PDB entry 7VCF | electron microscopy, 2.50 A resolution | chains A and M of the 15 polymer chains in the assembly

[Chain A]
Name: Tic214
From: Chlamydomonas reinhardtii
UniProtKB: P36495 (YCF78_CHLRE); numbering as in UniProt (aligned over 1-1995)
Amino-acid sequence (1995 residues; numbered 1 to 1995; the number before each row is that of its first residue):
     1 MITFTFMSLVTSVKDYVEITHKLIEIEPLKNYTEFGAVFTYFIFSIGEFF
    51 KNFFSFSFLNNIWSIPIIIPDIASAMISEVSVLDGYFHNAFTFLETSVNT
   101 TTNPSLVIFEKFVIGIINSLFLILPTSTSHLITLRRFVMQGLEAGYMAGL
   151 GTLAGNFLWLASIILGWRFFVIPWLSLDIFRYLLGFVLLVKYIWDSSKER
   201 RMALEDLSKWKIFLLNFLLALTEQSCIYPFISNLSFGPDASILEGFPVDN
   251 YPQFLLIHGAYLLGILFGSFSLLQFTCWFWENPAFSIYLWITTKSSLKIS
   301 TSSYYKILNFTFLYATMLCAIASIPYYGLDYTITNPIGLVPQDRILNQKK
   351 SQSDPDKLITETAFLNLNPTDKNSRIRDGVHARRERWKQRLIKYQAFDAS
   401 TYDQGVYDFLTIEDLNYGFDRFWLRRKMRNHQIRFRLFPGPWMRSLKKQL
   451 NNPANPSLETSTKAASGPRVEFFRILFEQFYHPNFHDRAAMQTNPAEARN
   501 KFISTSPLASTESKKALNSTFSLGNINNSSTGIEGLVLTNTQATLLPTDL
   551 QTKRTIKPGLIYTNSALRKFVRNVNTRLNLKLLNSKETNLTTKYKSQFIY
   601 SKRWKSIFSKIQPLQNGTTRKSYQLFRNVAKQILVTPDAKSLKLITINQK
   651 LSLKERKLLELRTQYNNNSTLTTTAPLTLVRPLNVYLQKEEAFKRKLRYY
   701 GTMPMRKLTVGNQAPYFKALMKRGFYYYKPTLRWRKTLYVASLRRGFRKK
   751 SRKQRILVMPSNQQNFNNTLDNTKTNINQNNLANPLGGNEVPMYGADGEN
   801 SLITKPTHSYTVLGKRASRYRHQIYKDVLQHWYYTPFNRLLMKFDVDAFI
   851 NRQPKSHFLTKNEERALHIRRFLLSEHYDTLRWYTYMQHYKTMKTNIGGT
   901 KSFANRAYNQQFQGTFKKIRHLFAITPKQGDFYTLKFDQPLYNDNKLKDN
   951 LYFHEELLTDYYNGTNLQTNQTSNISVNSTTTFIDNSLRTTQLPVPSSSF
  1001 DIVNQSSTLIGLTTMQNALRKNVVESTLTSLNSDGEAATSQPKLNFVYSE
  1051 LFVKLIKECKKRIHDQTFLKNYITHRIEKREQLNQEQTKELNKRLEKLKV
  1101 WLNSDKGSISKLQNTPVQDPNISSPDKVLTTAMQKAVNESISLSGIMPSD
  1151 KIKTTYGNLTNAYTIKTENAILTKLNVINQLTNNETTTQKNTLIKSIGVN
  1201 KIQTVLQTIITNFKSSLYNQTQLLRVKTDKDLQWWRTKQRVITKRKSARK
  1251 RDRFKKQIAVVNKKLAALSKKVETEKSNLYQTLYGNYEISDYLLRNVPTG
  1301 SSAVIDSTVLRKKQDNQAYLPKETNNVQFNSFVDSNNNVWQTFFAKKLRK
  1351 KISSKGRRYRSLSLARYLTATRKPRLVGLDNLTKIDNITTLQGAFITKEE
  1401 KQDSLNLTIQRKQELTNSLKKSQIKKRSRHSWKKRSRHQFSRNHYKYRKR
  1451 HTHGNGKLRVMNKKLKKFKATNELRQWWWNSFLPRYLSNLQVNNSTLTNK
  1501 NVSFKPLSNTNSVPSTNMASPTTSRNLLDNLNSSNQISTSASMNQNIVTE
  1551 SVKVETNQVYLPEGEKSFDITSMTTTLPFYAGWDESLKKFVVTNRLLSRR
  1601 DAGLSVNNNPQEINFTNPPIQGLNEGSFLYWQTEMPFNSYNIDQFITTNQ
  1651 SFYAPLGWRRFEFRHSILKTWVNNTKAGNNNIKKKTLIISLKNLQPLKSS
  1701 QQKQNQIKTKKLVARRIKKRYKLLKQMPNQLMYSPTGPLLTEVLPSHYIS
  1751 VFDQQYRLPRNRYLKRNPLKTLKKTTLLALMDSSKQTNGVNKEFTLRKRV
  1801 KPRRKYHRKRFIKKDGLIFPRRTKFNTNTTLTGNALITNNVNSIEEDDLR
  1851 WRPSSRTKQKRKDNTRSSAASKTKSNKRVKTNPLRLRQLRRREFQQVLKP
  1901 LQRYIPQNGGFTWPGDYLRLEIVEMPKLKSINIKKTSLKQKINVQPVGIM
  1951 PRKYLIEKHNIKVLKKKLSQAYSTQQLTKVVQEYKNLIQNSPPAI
Disordered / not traced: 1-7, 97-103, 433-466, 489-534, 587-596, 669-677, 760-800, 982-1044, 1107-1124, 1183-1223, 1264-1346, 1492-1565, 1675-1684, 1829-1846, 1856-1887, 1990-1995
Modified positions: Thr1795 (phosphothreonine; TPO)
Residues lining bound ligands: inositol hexakisphosphate (IHP): Trp1235, Lys1238, Ile1242, Tyr1359, Lys1457, Val1460, Lys1464, Ile1689, Ser1690, Leu1691, Lys1692
UniProt features mapped onto this chain:
  - natural variant: Leu580 (L580V: In strain: CC-503), Lys1588 (K1588R: In strain: CC-503 and cw15), Pro1610 (P1610A: In strain: CC-503), Pro1618 (P1618A: In strain: CC-503)

[Chain M]
Name: Tic12
From: Chlamydomonas reinhardtii
UniProtKB: A8J1J3 (A8J1J3_CHLRE); numbering as in UniProt (aligned over 1-127)
Amino-acid sequence (127 residues; row label = number of the first residue in the row):
     1 MDEEPPFNLALNVYKGPASIPHASAEVFGAFFLATNTALLAHMFPGKLFG
    51 SELHVRKWDPDYLASCCNEQGMRREALSGKKPNLWLLGGGPRLVNDSWER
   101 MWWNNLHWKRWKVPRTGPAFPQDMYWQ
Disordered / not traced: 1-12

[Interface between chain A and chain M]
Residue-residue contacts (169; chain A residue first):
  Thr11(A) - Arg92(M)
  Thr11(A) - Trp103(M)
  Lys14(A) - Trp103(M)
  Asp15(A) - Arg100(M)  salt bridge
  Glu18(A) - Arg100(M)  salt bridge
  Ile62(A) - Gly90(M)  hydrogen bond (backbone-backbone)
  Trp63(A) - Trp85(M)
  Trp63(A) - Leu86(M)  hydrogen bond (backbone-backbone)
  Trp63(A) - Gly88(M)
  Trp63(A) - Gly89(M)
  Ser64(A) - Asn83(M)
  Ser64(A) - Leu84(M)
  Ser64(A) - Trp85(M)
  Ile65(A) - Asn83(M)
  Ile65(A) - Leu84(M)  hydrogen bond (backbone-backbone)
  Ile65(A) - Leu86(M)  hydrophobic
  Ile65(A) - Trp102(M)  hydrophobic
  Pro66(A) - Pro82(M)
  Ser162(A) - Cys67(M)
  Ile163(A) - Gln70(M)
  Ile164(A) - Gln70(M)  hydrogen bond (backbone-side chain)
  Leu165(A) - Arg74(M)  hydrogen bond (backbone-side chain)
  Gly166(A) - Cys67(M)
  Gly166(A) - Gly71(M)
  Gly166(A) - Arg74(M)  hydrogen bond (backbone-side chain)
  Trp167(A) - Cys67(M)
  Arg168(A) - Cys67(M)
  Arg168(A) - Asn68(M)
  Arg168(A) - Gly71(M)
  Arg168(A) - Met72(M)
  Arg168(A) - Glu75(M)  salt bridge
  Arg168(A) - Asn83(M)  hydrogen bond (side chain-backbone)
  Arg168(A) - Trp85(M)
  Phe169(A) - Trp85(M)  hydrophobic
  Val171(A) - Cys67(M)  hydrophobic
  Ile172(A) - Asn68(M)
  Ile172(A) - Trp85(M)  hydrophobic
  Ile172(A) - Leu86(M)
  Leu175(A) - Pro60(M)
  Leu175(A) - Leu87(M)  hydrophobic
  Leu175(A) - Trp108(M)
  Ser176(A) - Leu87(M)
  Ser176(A) - Gly88(M)  hydrogen bond (side chain-backbone)
  Asp178(A) - Trp108(M)
  Tyr182(A) - Arg56(M)
  Trp194(A) - His22(M)
  Trp194(A) - Ala23(M)  hydrophobic
  Ser197(A) - Val27(M)
  Lys198(A) - His22(M)  hydrogen bond (side chain-backbone)
  Glu223(A) - Arg56(M)  salt bridge
  Glu223(A) - Pro60(M)
  Gln224(A) - Val55(M)
  Gln224(A) - Arg56(M)
  Ser225(A) - His54(M)
  Cys226(A) - Leu53(M)
  Cys226(A) - His54(M)  hydrogen bond (backbone-backbone)
  Cys226(A) - Arg56(M)
  Ile227(A) - Leu48(M)  hydrophobic
  Ile227(A) - Ser51(M)  hydrogen bond (backbone-side chain)
  Ile227(A) - Glu52(M)
  Tyr228(A) - Leu48(M)
  Tyr228(A) - Phe49(M)  hydrogen bond (side chain-backbone)
  Tyr228(A) - Ser51(M)
  Pro229(A) - Ser51(M)
  Pro229(A) - Glu52(M)
  Pro229(A) - His54(M)
  Phe230(A) - Glu52(M)
  Ser232(A) - Lys57(M)
  Asn233(A) - Lys57(M)  hydrogen bond (side chain-backbone)
  Asn233(A) - Trp58(M)  hydrogen bond
  Ala240(A) - Tyr62(M)
  Ser241(A) - Trp58(M)
  Ser241(A) - Tyr62(M)  hydrogen bond
  Leu243(A) - Trp58(M)
  Leu243(A) - Leu63(M)  hydrophobic
  Glu244(A) - Tyr62(M)  hydrogen bond
  Gly245(A) - Gln70(M)
  Gly245(A) - Arg73(M)
  Phe246(A) - Arg73(M)  hydrogen bond (backbone-side chain)
  Val248(A) - Leu77(M)  hydrophobic
  Asp249(A) - Leu77(M)
  Asn250(A) - Leu77(M)
  Tyr251(A) - Arg74(M)
  Tyr251(A) - Leu77(M)
  Tyr251(A) - Ser78(M)
  Phe254(A) - Arg74(M)
  His258(A) - Gln70(M)  hydrogen bond
  Phe310(A) - Glu26(M)
  Phe310(A) - Ala30(M)
  Leu313(A) - Glu26(M)
  Tyr314(A) - Ala30(M)  hydrophobic
  Tyr314(A) - Leu33(M)
  Tyr314(A) - Ala34(M)
  Tyr314(A) - Thr37(M)  hydrogen bond
  Met317(A) - Val27(M)
  Met317(A) - Ala30(M)
  Met317(A) - Phe31(M)  hydrophobic
  Met317(A) - Ala34(M)  hydrophobic
  Leu318(A) - Ala34(M)
  Leu318(A) - Thr37(M)
  Ile321(A) - Thr35(M)
  Ala322(A) - His42(M)  hydrogen bond (backbone-side chain)
  Ser323(A) - Val55(M)
  Pro325(A) - Leu39(M)  hydrophobic
  Pro325(A) - Phe120(M)
  Tyr326(A) - Val55(M)  hydrophobic
  Tyr326(A) - Thr116(M)
  Tyr326(A) - Gly117(M)
  Tyr326(A) - Pro118(M)  hydrophobic
  Tyr326(A) - Ala119(M)  hydrogen bond (backbone-backbone)
  Tyr326(A) - Phe120(M)  hydrophobic
  Tyr327(A) - Arg56(M)  hydrogen bond
  Tyr327(A) - Pro114(M)
  Tyr327(A) - Arg115(M)
  Asp330(A) - Trp111(M)
  Tyr331(A) - Trp111(M)  hydrophobic
  Tyr331(A) - Arg115(M)
  Thr334(A) - Trp111(M)
  Asn335(A) - His107(M)
  Asn335(A) - Trp111(M)
  Gly338(A) - His107(M)
  Leu339(A) - His107(M)  hydrogen bond (backbone-side chain)
  Leu339(A) - Trp111(M)  hydrogen bond (backbone-side chain)
  Val340(A) - His107(M)
  Val340(A) - Trp111(M)
  Pro341(A) - Arg110(M)
  Pro341(A) - Trp111(M)
  Tyr402(A) - Val113(M)  hydrophobic
  Tyr402(A) - Pro114(M)
  Tyr402(A) - Pro118(M)
  Tyr402(A) - Ala119(M)
  Asn416(A) - Tyr125(M)  hydrogen bond (backbone-side chain)
  Tyr417(A) - Tyr125(M)
  Gly418(A) - Tyr125(M)  hydrogen bond (backbone-side chain)
  Arg421(A) - Gln127(M)  hydrogen bond
  Tyr833(A) - Gln127(M)  hydrogen bond (side chain-backbone)
  Arg839(A) - Trp126(M)
  Arg839(A) - Gln127(M)  hydrogen bond (side chain-backbone)
  Met842(A) - Trp126(M)  hydrophobic
  Asp845(A) - Lys47(M)  salt bridge
  Asp845(A) - Trp126(M)  hydrogen bond
  Ala848(A) - Lys47(M)
  Arg852(A) - Pro45(M)
  Arg852(A) - Gly46(M)
  Trp1583(A) - Lys81(M)
  Trp1583(A) - Pro82(M)
  Glu1585(A) - Lys81(M)
  Phe1590(A) - Met72(M)  hydrophobic
  Phe1590(A) - Ala76(M)  hydrophobic
  Phe1590(A) - Pro82(M)  hydrophobic
  Val1606(A) - Met101(M)  hydrophobic
  Asn1608(A) - Leu93(M)
  Ile1613(A) - Asn95(M)
  Asn1614(A) - Asn95(M)
  Phe1615(A) - Asn95(M)
  Phe1615(A) - Asp96(M)
  Phe1615(A) - Ser97(M)
  Phe1615(A) - Trp98(M)  hydrophobic
  Phe1615(A) - Met101(M)  hydrophobic
  Thr1616(A) - Asn95(M)  hydrogen bond (backbone-backbone)
  Thr1616(A) - Asp96(M)
  Asn1617(A) - Asp96(M)  hydrogen bond (backbone-backbone)
  Pro1618(A) - Asp96(M)
  Pro1618(A) - Ser97(M)
  Asn1908(A) - Arg110(M)  hydrogen bond
  Trp1913(A) - Arg100(M)
  Trp1913(A) - Trp103(M)  hydrophobic
  Pro1914(A) - Ser97(M)
  Pro1914(A) - Glu99(M)
Interface residues without a listed pair, chain A (99 interface residues in all): Ile67, Trp159, Pro247, Gly328, Leu841, Phe849, Gly1603
Interface residues without a listed pair, chain M (86 interface residues in all): Pro21, Gly29, Ala38, Phe44, Ala64, Cys66, Lys80, Pro91, Val94, Asp123, Met124

[Summary]
99 residues of chain A and 86 residues of chain M are in contact, with 33 hydrogen bonds and 5 salt bridges.
Polar pairs include Asp15(A)-Arg100(M), Glu18(A)-Arg100(M) and Arg168(A)-Glu75(M). Bound to chain A: inositol
hexakisphosphate.
Chain A is Tic214 and chain M is Tic12, both from Chlamydomonas reinhardtii; the structure, Cryo-EM structure
of Chlamydomonas TOC-TIC supercomplex, was determined by electron microscopy.
